Entry 2R6C (X-ray diffraction, 4.00 A resolution); this record covers chains D and H of the 9 polymer chains in the assembly.

# Chain D
Molecule: Replicative helicase
From: Bacillus stearothermophilus
UniProt: Q9X4C9 (Q9X4C9_BACST); residue numbers follow UniProt; this construct covers 1-454
Sequence (454 residues; numbered 1 to 454; the number before each row is that of its first residue):
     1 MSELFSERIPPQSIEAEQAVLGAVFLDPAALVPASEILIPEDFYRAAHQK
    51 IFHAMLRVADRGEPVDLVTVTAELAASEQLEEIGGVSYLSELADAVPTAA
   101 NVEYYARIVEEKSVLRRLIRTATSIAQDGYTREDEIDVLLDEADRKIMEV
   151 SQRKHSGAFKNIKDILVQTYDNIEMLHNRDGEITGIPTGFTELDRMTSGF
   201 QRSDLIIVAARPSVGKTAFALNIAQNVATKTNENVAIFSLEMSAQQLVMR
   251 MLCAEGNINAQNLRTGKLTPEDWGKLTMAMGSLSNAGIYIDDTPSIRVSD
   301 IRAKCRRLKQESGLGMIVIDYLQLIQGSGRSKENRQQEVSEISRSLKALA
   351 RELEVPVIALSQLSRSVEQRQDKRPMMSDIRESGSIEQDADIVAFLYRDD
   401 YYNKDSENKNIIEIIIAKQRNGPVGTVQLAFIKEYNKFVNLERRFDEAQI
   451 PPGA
Not modelled in the structure: 1-14, 150-182, 327-337, 364-373, 398-412, 442-454
Curated features (UniProtKB/Swiss-Prot):
  - region: Lys-163 to Leu-176 (Linker helix)
  - active site: Glu-241 (Nucleophile)
  - binding site (ATP): Ser-213, Gly-215, Lys-216, Thr-217, Ala-218, Arg-250, Gln-362, Lys-418, Gln-419, Arg-420
  - binding site (ssDNA): Arg-381, Glu-382, Gly-384
  - site: Gln-362 (Gamma-phosphate sensor)

# Chain H
Molecule: DnaG Primase, Helicase Binding Domain
From: Bacillus stearothermophilus
Notes: EC 2.7.7.-; fragment: Helicase Binding Domain
UniProt: Q9X4D0 (PRIM_BACST); residues 455-597 here = UniProt positions 455-597
Sequence (143 residues; row label = number of the first residue in the row):
   455 KLLPAFQNAERLLLAHMMRSRDVALVVQERIGGRFNIEEHRALAAYIYAF
   505 YEEGHEADPGALISRIPGELQPLASELSLLLIADDVSEQELEDYIRHVLN
   555 RPKWLMLKVKEQEKTEAERRKDFLTAARIAKEMIEMKKMLSSS
Not modelled in the structure: 455, 594-597
Sequence notes: conflict Glu-530 (Asp in Q9X4D0), Leu-531 (Val in Q9X4D0)
Modified positions: Mse-471, Mse-472, Mse-560, Mse-587, Mse-590, Mse-593 (selenomethionine; parent Met)

# Interface between chain D and chain H
Contacting residue pairs - 20 pairs, chain D then chain H:
  Gln-18(D) / Leu-456(H)
  Glu-91(D) / Leu-456(H)
  Leu-92(D) / Leu-456(H)
  Asp-94(D) / Pro-458(H)
  Asp-94(D) / Ala-459(H)  hydrogen bond (backbone-backbone)
  Ala-95(D) / Leu-456(H)  hydrophobic
  Ala-95(D) / Leu-457(H)
  Ala-95(D) / Ala-459(H)
  Ala-95(D) / Asn-462(H)  hydrogen bond (backbone-side chain)
  Val-96(D) / Ala-459(H)
  Pro-97(D) / Ala-459(H)
  Pro-97(D) / Ala-463(H)  hydrophobic
  Pro-97(D) / Tyr-548(H)  hydrophobic
  Pro-97(D) / His-551(H)  hydrogen bond (backbone-side chain)
  Thr-98(D) / Asp-547(H)  hydrogen bond
  Thr-98(D) / Tyr-548(H)
  Asn-101(D) / Glu-544(H)
  Asn-101(D) / Tyr-548(H)
  Tyr-104(D) / Ile-536(H)
  Tyr-104(D) / Ala-537(H)  hydrogen bond (side chain-backbone)
Also at the interface, not in a pair above, chain D (13 interface residues in all): Ala-99, Ala-100, Tyr-105
Also at the interface, not in a pair above, chain H (15 interface residues in all): Leu-466, Leu-535, Gln-543

# In short
13 residues of chain D face 15 of chain H across their interface; the contacts include 5 hydrogen bonds. Among
the polar pairs are Ala-95(D)/Asn-462(H), Pro-97(D)/His-551(H) and Thr-98(D)/Asp-547(H). Curated annotation
(UniProt) lists active-site residue Glu-241(D), 10 ATP-binding residues and 3 ssDNA-binding residues on chain
D.
Here chain D is Replicative helicase and chain H is DnaG Primase, Helicase Binding Domain, both from Bacillus
stearothermophilus. Entry 2R6C (Crystal Form BH2) was determined by X-ray diffraction (same publication as
2R6D, 2R6A and 2R6E).
